PDB entry 6SKL | electron microscopy, 3.70 A resolution | chains 5 and I of the 18 polymer chains in the assembly

Chain 5:
Molecule: Minichromosome maintenance protein 5
Source organism: Saccharomyces cerevisiae (strain ATCC 204508 / S288c)
Notes: EC 3.6.4.12
UniProtKB: P29496 (MCM5_YEAST); residue numbers follow UniProt; this construct covers 1-775
Amino-acid sequence (775 residues; row label = number of the first residue in the row):
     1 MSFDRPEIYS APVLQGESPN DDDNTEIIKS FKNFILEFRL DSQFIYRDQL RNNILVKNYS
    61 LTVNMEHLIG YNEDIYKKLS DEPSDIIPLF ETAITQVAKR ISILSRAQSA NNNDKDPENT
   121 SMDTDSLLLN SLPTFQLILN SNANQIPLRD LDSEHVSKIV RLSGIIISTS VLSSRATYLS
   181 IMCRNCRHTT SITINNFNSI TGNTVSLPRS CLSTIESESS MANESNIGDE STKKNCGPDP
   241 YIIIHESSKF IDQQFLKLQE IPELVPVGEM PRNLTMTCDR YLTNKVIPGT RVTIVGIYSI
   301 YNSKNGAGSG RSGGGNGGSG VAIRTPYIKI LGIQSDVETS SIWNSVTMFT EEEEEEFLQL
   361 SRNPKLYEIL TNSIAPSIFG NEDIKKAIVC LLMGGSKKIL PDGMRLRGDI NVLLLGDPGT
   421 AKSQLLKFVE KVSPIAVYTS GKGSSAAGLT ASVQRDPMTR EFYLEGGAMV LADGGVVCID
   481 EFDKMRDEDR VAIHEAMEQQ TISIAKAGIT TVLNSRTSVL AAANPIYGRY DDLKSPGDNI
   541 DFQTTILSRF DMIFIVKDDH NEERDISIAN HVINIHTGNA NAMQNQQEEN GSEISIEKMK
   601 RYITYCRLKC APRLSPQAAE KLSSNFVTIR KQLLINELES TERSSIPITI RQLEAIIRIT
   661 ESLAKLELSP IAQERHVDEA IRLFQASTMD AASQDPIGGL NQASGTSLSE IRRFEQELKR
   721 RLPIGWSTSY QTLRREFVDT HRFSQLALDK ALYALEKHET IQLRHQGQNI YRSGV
Unresolved in the structure: 1-19, 108-130, 199-204, 214-234, 306-319, 695-775
Metal / ion sites: Zn2+: Cys183, Cys186, Cys211, Cys236; Mg2+: Ser423 (together with AMP-PNP)
Ligand contacts:
  - AMP-PNP (ANP; phosphoaminophosphonic acid-adenylate ester), molecule 1: Ser377, Ile378, Phe379, Asp417, Pro418, Gly419, Thr420, Ala421, Lys422, Ser423, Gln424, Asn524, Val572
  - AMP-PNP (ANP), molecule 2: Met404, Glu498, Gln499, Thr545, Arg549, Ile650, Arg651, Glu654
UniProt features mapped onto this chain:
  - motif: Ser548 to Asp551 (Arginine finger)
  - binding site (ATP): Gly416 to Ser423
  - mutagenesis: Lys422 (K422A: Loss of MCM2-7 complex helicase activity)
From the paper describing this entry:
  - binding site for DNA fork, leading-strand template (chain I): Arg460

Chain I:
Molecule: DNA fork, leading-strand template
Sequence (85 nucleotides; each row starts with the number of its first residue):
     1 TAGAGTAGGA AGTGATGGTA AGTGATTAGA GAATTGGAGA GTGTGTTTTT TTTTTTTTTT
    61 TTTTTTTTTT TTTTTTTTTT TTTTT
Unresolved in the structure: 1-25, 63-85

How chain 5 and chain I interact:
Contacting residue pairs (15; chain 5 residue first):
  Ser445(5) - DT56(I)  hydrogen bond to the phosphate
  Ala447(5) - DT55(I)  phosphate contact
  Ala451(5) - DT55(I)  phosphate contact
  Ser452(5) - DT55(I)  hydrogen bond to the phosphate
  Val453(5) - DT54(I)  phosphate contact
  Val453(5) - DT55(I)  hydrogen bond to the phosphate
  Arg455(5) - DT51(I)  hydrogen bond to the base
  Arg455(5) - DT52(I)  hydrogen bond to the base
  Arg460(5) - DT50(I)  hydrogen bond to the base
  Phe462(5) - DT52(I)  base contact
  Phe462(5) - DT53(I)  sugar contact
  Lys506(5) - DT54(I)  phosphate contact
  Lys506(5) - DT55(I)  salt bridge to the phosphate
  Ala507(5) - DT53(I)  phosphate contact
  Ala507(5) - DT54(I)  hydrogen bond to the phosphate
Interface residues without a listed pair, chain 5 (12 interface residues in all): Gly448, Arg486
Interface residues without a listed pair, chain I (9 interface residues in all): DT49, DT57

In short:
The interface between chain 5 and chain I involves 12 residues on one side and 9 on the other, with 7 hydrogen
bonds and 1 salt bridge. Among the polar pairs are Arg455(5)-DT51(I), Arg455(5)-DT52(I) and Arg460(5)-DT50(I).
Chain 5 binds AMP-PNP. From the paper: a binding site for DNA fork, leading-strand template (chain I) at
Arg460(5).
Chain 5 is Minichromosome maintenance protein 5 (Saccharomyces cerevisiae (strain ATCC 204508 / S288c)) and
chain I is DNA fork, leading-strand template; the structure, Cryo-EM structure of the CMG Fork Protection
Complex at a replication fork - Conformation 1, was determined by electron microscopy (same publication as
6SKO).
